PDB entry 5DRN | X-ray diffraction, 1.99 A resolution | chains A and B

== Chain A ==
Molecule: Fab Hpu24 Heavy chain
Organism: Oryctolagus cuniculus
Notes: antibody fragment or engineered binder
Sequence (216 residues; each row starts with the number of its first residue; a row labelled like 100A-100E holds insertion residues (100A, then the next letters in order)):
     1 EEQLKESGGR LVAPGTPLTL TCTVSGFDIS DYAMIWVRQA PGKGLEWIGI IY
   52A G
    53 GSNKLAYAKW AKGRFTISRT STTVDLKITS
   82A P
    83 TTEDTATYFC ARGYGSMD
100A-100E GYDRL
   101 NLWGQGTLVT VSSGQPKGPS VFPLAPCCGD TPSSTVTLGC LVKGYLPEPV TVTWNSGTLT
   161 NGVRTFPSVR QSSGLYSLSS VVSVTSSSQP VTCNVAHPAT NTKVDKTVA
Modified residues: Glu1 (pyroglutamic acid; PCA)
Disulfides: Cys22-Cys92, Cys140-Cys193
Residues lining bound ligands: Hypusine (5CT): Tyr52, Asp100, Gly100A, Tyr100B
What the authors report for this chain:
  - binding site for Hypusine: Asp100, Tyr100B

== Chain B ==
Molecule: Fab Hpu24 Light chain
Organism: Oryctolagus cuniculus
Notes: antibody fragment or engineered binder
Sequence (215 residues; each row starts with the number of its first residue; a row labelled like 27A-27B holds insertion residues (27A, then the next letters in order)):
     1 AAVLTQTPSP VSAAVGGTVT ISCQSSE
27A-27B TV
    28 YRGDWLSWFQ KKPGQPPKLL IYDASYLASG VSSRFSGSGS GTHFTLTISG VQCDDAATYY
    88 CLGGYYDD
95A-95B AD
    96 DTFGGGTEVV VKGDPVAPTV LIFPPAADQV ATGTVTIVCV ANKYFPDVTV TWEVDGTTQT
   156 TGIENSKTPQ NSADCTYNLS STLTLTSTQY NSHKEYTCKV TQGTTSVVQS FNRGDC
Disulfides: Cys23-Cys88, Cys80-Cys170, Cys134-Cys193
Residues lining bound ligands: Hypusine (5CT): Tyr28, Trp32, Gly91, Tyr92, Tyr93, Asp95, Asp96
What the authors report for this chain:
  - binding site for Hypusine: Tyr93, Asp95, Asp96

== How chain A and chain B interact ==
Residue-residue contacts (66; chain A residue first):
  Val37(A) - Phe98(B)  hydrophobic
  Gln39(A) - Lys38(B)  hydrogen bond
  Gln39(A) - Tyr87(B)
  Gly44(A) - Tyr87(B)
  Leu45(A) - Tyr87(B)
  Leu45(A) - Phe98(B)
  Glu46(A) - Phe98(B)
  Trp47(A) - Leu89(B)
  Trp47(A) - Asp95(B)
  Trp47(A) - Asp96(B)
  Trp47(A) - Phe98(B)
  Ile50(A) - Asp95(B)
  Tyr52(A) - Asp95(B)  hydrogen bond
  Tyr59(A) - Ala95A(B)
  Ala60(A) - Ala95A(B)
  Lys61(A) - Ala95A(B)  hydrogen bond (backbone-backbone)
  Lys61(A) - Asp95B(B)  salt bridge
  Phe91(A) - Lys38(B)
  Phe91(A) - Pro43(B)  hydrophobic
  Tyr100B(A) - Trp32(B)  hydrogen bond (backbone-side chain)
  Tyr100B(A) - Asp95(B)
  Tyr100B(A) - Asp96(B)  hydrogen bond
  Asp100C(A) - Arg29(B)  salt bridge
  Asp100C(A) - Trp32(B)
  Asp100C(A) - Asp50(B)
  Arg100D(A) - Tyr49(B)  hydrogen bond
  Arg100D(A) - Ser56(B)  hydrogen bond
  Leu100E(A) - Phe36(B)
  Leu100E(A) - Leu46(B)
  Leu100E(A) - Leu89(B)  hydrophobic
  Asn101(A) - Leu46(B)
  Trp103(A) - Phe36(B)  hydrophobic
  Trp103(A) - Pro43(B)  hydrophobic
  Trp103(A) - Pro44(B)
  Gly104(A) - Pro43(B)
  Gln105(A) - Pro43(B)
  Phe122(A) - Asp123(B)
  Phe122(A) - Gln124(B)
  Pro123(A) - Asp123(B)
  Leu124(A) - Phe118(B)  hydrophobic
  Leu124(A) - Val133(B)  hydrophobic
  Ala125(A) - Phe118(B)
  Ala125(A) - Pro119(B)
  Pro126(A) - Phe118(B)
  Cys127(A) - Asp210(B)
  Cys127(A) - Cys211(B)  disulfide
  Thr137(A) - Leu116(B)
  Thr137(A) - Phe118(B)
  Leu141(A) - Gln124(B)
  Leu141(A) - Thr131(B)
  Lys143(A) - Gln124(B)
  Lys143(A) - Thr131(B)
  Arg164(A) - Asn137(B)  hydrogen bond
  Arg164(A) - Asn173(B)
  Phe166(A) - Val135(B)  hydrophobic
  Phe166(A) - Ser161(B)
  Phe166(A) - Thr163(B)
  Phe166(A) - Asn173(B)
  Phe166(A) - Leu174(B)
  Phe166(A) - Ser175(B)
  Pro167(A) - Ser161(B)  hydrogen bond (backbone-side chain)
  Pro167(A) - Lys162(B)
  Val169(A) - Glu159(B)
  Val169(A) - Asn160(B)
  Val169(A) - Ser161(B)
  Gln171(A) - Glu159(B)  hydrogen bond
Also at the interface, not in a pair above, chain A (41 interface residues in all): Lys43, Ala58, Leu138, Thr165, Arg170, Ser179, Val181
Also at the interface, not in a pair above, chain B (44 interface residues in all): Ser34, Gln42, Asp94, Ile117, Ala121, Thr127, Thr129, Phe206
Disulfides between the chains: Cys127(A)-Cys211(B)

== Summary ==
Chain A and chain B form an interface of 41 and 44 residues respectively; the contacts include 1 disulfide
bond, 10 hydrogen bonds and 2 salt bridges. Among the polar pairs are Lys61(A)-Asp95B(B), Asp100C(A)-Arg29(B)
and Gln39(A)-Lys38(B). The paper reports a binding site for Hypusine at Asp100(A), Tyr100B(A) and Tyr93(B)
among others.
Here chain A is Fab Hpu24 Heavy chain and chain B is Fab Hpu24 Light chain, both from Oryctolagus cuniculus.
Entry 5DRN (Context-independent anti-hypusine antibody FabHpu24 in complex with hypusine) was determined by
X-ray diffraction, deposited together with 5DTF, 5DSC and 5DUB.
